PDB entry 8CTL | electron microscopy, 3.10 A resolution | chains D and C of the 4 polymer chains in the assembly

# Chain D
Protein: IscB
Organism: synthetic construct
Chain sequence (496 residues; each row starts with the number of its first residue; numbering starts at 0):
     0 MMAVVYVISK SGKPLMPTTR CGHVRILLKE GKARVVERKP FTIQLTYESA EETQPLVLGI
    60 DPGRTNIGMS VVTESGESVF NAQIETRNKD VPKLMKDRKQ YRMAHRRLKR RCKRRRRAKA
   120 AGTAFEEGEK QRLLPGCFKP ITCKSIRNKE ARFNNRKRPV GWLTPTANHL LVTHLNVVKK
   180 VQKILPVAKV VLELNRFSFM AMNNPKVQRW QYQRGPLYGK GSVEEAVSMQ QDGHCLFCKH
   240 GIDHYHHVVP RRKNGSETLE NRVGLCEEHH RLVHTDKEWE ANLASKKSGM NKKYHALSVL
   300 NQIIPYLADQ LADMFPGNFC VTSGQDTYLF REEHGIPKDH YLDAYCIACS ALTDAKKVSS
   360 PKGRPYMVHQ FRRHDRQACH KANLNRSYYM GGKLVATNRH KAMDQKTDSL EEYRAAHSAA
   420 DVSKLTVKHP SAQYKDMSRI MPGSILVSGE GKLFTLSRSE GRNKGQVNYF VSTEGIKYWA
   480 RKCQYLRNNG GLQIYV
Not modelled in the structure: 0, 200-292, 495

# Chain C
Molecule: 222-nt RNA strand
Sequence (222 nucleotides; each row starts with the number of its first residue):
     1 AAAAGAGUGA ACGAGAGGCU CUUCCAACUU UAUGGUUGCG ACCGUAGGUU GAAAGAGCAC
    61 AGGCUGAGAC AUUCGUAAGG CCGAAAGACC GGACGCACCC UGGGAUUUCC CCAGUCCCCG
   121 GAACUGCAUA GCGGAUGCCA GUUGAUGGAG CAAUCUAUCA GAUAAGCCAG GGGGAACAAU
   181 CACCUCUCUG UAUCAGAGAG AGUUUUACAA AAGGAGGAAC GG
Not modelled in the structure: 31-45, 147-155, 209-222

# Chain D / chain C interface
Residue-residue contacts (224; chain D residue first):
  Met1(D) with C183(C), sugar contact; C184(C), sugar contact; G202(C), base contact
  Ala2(D) with C183(C), sugar contact
  Val4(D) with A182(C), base contact
  Met15(D) with U206(C), base contact
  Pro16(D) with U206(C), base contact
  Thr17(D) with U206(C), hydrogen bond to the base
  Arg19(D) with G202(C), sugar contact; U204(C), sugar contact; U205(C), salt bridge to the phosphate; U206(C), hydrogen bond to the sugar
  Cys20(D) with A182(C), base contact; C183(C), hydrogen bond to the base; G202(C), base contact
  Gly21(D) with G202(C), base contact
  His22(D) with U204(C), phosphate contact; U205(C), salt bridge to the phosphate
  Arg24(D) with A182(C), base contact; G200(C), sugar contact; A201(C), salt bridge to the phosphate
  Ile25(D) with A201(C), base contact
  Leu27(D) with C181(C), base contact
  Lys28(D) with G200(C), salt bridge to the phosphate; A201(C), salt bridge to the phosphate
  Val34(D) with U180(C), base contact
  Val35(D) with U180(C), base contact
  Glu36(D) with U180(C), base contact
  Arg37(D) with U180(C), hydrogen bond to the sugar; C181(C), salt bridge to the phosphate
  Phe40(D) with A182(C), base contact
  Tyr46(D) with U206(C), phosphate contact
  Ser48(D) with U206(C), phosphate contact
  Glu51(D) with U206(C), sugar contact; A207(C), phosphate contact
  Gln53(D) with A207(C), base contact
  Arg63(D) with U8(C), salt bridge to the phosphate
  Arg86(D) with G172(C), salt bridge to the phosphate; G173(C), salt bridge to the phosphate
  Pro91(D) with G9(C), phosphate contact
  Leu93(D) with G172(C), phosphate contact
  Met94(D) with G9(C), phosphate contact; A10(C), phosphate contact; G171(C), sugar contact
  Arg97(D) with A10(C), salt bridge to the phosphate; A113(C), hydrogen bond to the base; A169(C), salt bridge to the phosphate; G170(C), salt bridge to the phosphate; G171(C), sugar contact
  Lys98(D) with A10(C), phosphate contact; A11(C), phosphate contact
  Tyr100(D) with G170(C), stacking on the base
  Arg101(D) with A10(C), salt bridge to the phosphate; A11(C), salt bridge to the phosphate
  Met102(D) with A11(C), phosphate contact; C12(C), phosphate contact
  His104(D) with C60(C), salt bridge to the phosphate; G170(C), hydrogen bond to the base
  Arg105(D) with A11(C), salt bridge to the phosphate; C12(C), salt bridge to the phosphate; U115(C), sugar contact; C168(C), salt bridge to the phosphate; A169(C), salt bridge to the phosphate
  Arg106(D) with A14(C), sugar contact; G15(C), salt bridge to the phosphate
  Leu107(D) with A59(C), base contact
  Lys108(D) with A59(C), salt bridge to the phosphate; C60(C), salt bridge to the phosphate; A169(C), base contact
  Arg109(D) with C12(C), salt bridge to the phosphate; G166(C), phosphate contact; C167(C), salt bridge to the phosphate; C168(C), salt bridge to the phosphate
  Arg110(D) with G13(C), salt bridge to the phosphate; A14(C), salt bridge to the phosphate
  Lys112(D) with C58(C), salt bridge to the phosphate; A59(C), salt bridge to the phosphate
  Arg113(D) with A69(C), sugar contact; A165(C), base contact; G166(C), salt bridge to the phosphate; C167(C), salt bridge to the phosphate
  Arg114(D) with A14(C), salt bridge to the phosphate; G15(C), salt bridge to the phosphate
  Arg115(D) with G57(C), phosphate contact; C58(C), salt bridge to the phosphate
  Arg116(D) with G57(C), salt bridge to the phosphate; C58(C), salt bridge to the phosphate; A165(C), base contact
  Ala117(D) with A165(C), base contact
  Ala120(D) with C138(C), sugar contact
  Thr122(D) with C70(C), hydrogen bond to the sugar; A71(C), sugar contact; G137(C), base contact; A165(C), hydrogen bond to the base
  Arg131(D) with A130(C), salt bridge to the phosphate; G131(C), salt bridge to the phosphate
  Leu132(D) with U129(C), base contact
  Pro134(D) with C127(C), phosphate contact; A128(C), phosphate contact; A130(C), sugar contact
  Thr141(D) with G13(C), hydrogen bond to the sugar; A14(C), phosphate contact
  Cys142(D) with A14(C), phosphate contact
  Lys143(D) with A14(C), hydrogen bond to the phosphate; G15(C), phosphate contact
  Ile145(D) with C70(C), phosphate contact
  Arg146(D) with C70(C), phosphate contact; A71(C), salt bridge to the phosphate
  Asn147(D) with C12(C), hydrogen bond to the sugar; G13(C), sugar contact
  Lys148(D) with C12(C), sugar contact; G13(C), hydrogen bond to the phosphate; C167(C), salt bridge to the phosphate
  Glu149(D) with A11(C), sugar contact; C12(C), sugar contact; G131(C), sugar contact
  Ala150(D) with A11(C), sugar contact; C12(C), sugar contact; C98(C), hydrogen bond to the base
  Arg151(D) with A11(C), hydrogen bond to the sugar; C98(C), base contact; C116(C), salt bridge to the phosphate; C117(C), salt bridge to the phosphate
  Phe152(D) with A10(C), base contact; A11(C), base contact; C98(C), hydrogen bond to the base
  Asn153(D) with C98(C), hydrogen bond to the base; G126(C), sugar contact
  Asn154(D) with C98(C), hydrogen bond to the sugar; C99(C), hydrogen bond to the sugar; U125(C), hydrogen bond to the sugar; G126(C), sugar contact
  Arg155(D) with A10(C), hydrogen bond to the sugar; C98(C), hydrogen bond to the base; C99(C), phosphate contact; U115(C), salt bridge to the phosphate; C116(C), salt bridge to the phosphate
  Lys156(D) with C99(C), hydrogen bond to the phosphate; U125(C), hydrogen bond to the sugar
  Arg157(D) with G9(C), hydrogen bond to the base
  Trp161(D) with G9(C), sugar contact; G114(C), hydrogen bond to the phosphate
  Thr163(D) with G7(C), base contact; U8(C), sugar contact; G9(C), phosphate contact
  Pro164(D) with G9(C), phosphate contact
  Thr165(D) with G9(C), hydrogen bond to the phosphate
  His168(D) with G172(C), phosphate contact; G173(C), salt bridge to the phosphate
  Val171(D) with G173(C), sugar contact
  Asn175(D) with G173(C), phosphate contact; G174(C), hydrogen bond to the phosphate
  Lys182(D) with A175(C), salt bridge to the phosphate
  Phe198(D) with G5(C), hydrogen bond to the sugar; A6(C), sugar contact
  His294(D) with A6(C), phosphate contact; G7(C), salt bridge to the phosphate
  Ser297(D) with A6(C), hydrogen bond to the sugar; G7(C), sugar contact
  Gln301(D) with G7(C), hydrogen bond to the base
  Arg371(D) with G171(C), salt bridge to the phosphate; G172(C), salt bridge to the phosphate; G173(C), phosphate contact
  Arg372(D) with G173(C), sugar contact; G174(C), salt bridge to the phosphate; A175(C), hydrogen bond to the base
  His373(D) with G172(C), phosphate contact; G173(C), hydrogen bond to the base
  Arg375(D) with C60(C), hydrogen bond to the base; G170(C), sugar contact; G171(C), hydrogen bond to the base; G172(C), hydrogen bond to the base
  Gln376(D) with G170(C), hydrogen bond to the base; G171(C), phosphate contact
  Ala377(D) with C60(C), base contact
  Cys378(D) with C60(C), base contact; G170(C), base contact
  Leu383(D) with G17(C), base contact
  Arg385(D) with C19(C), salt bridge to the phosphate; G51(C), salt bridge to the phosphate
  Tyr387(D) with U50(C), phosphate contact; G51(C), hydrogen bond to the phosphate
  Asn397(D) with G17(C), hydrogen bond to the sugar; G18(C), sugar contact
  Arg398(D) with G18(C), salt bridge to the phosphate; C19(C), salt bridge to the phosphate; A52(C), salt bridge to the phosphate
  His399(D) with G17(C), phosphate contact; A52(C), salt bridge to the phosphate
  Lys400(D) with A16(C), hydrogen bond to the sugar; G17(C), phosphate contact
  Ala401(D) with A16(C), sugar contact; G17(C), sugar contact
  Met402(D) with G15(C), base contact; A16(C), hydrogen bond to the base
  Leu409(D) with G51(C), phosphate contact; A52(C), phosphate contact
  Arg413(D) with G51(C), sugar contact; A52(C), sugar contact
  Ala418(D) with A27(C), hydrogen bond to the sugar
  Ala419(D) with A27(C), sugar contact; C28(C), sugar contact
  Val421(D) with U50(C), hydrogen bond to the sugar; G51(C), sugar contact
  Ser422(D) with A27(C), hydrogen bond to the sugar; C28(C), hydrogen bond to the sugar
  Leu424(D) with U50(C), sugar contact
  Val426(D) with U50(C), phosphate contact
  His428(D) with G18(C), hydrogen bond to the phosphate; C19(C), salt bridge to the phosphate
  Tyr433(D) with C60(C), hydrogen bond to the sugar; A61(C), sugar contact
  Met436(D) with A61(C), base contact
  Leu452(D) with U180(C), sugar contact; C181(C), phosphate contact
  Gln483(D) with A179(C), hydrogen bond to the base
  Leu485(D) with A178(C), base contact
  Arg486(D) with C177(C), base contact; A178(C), hydrogen bond to the base
  Asn487(D) with A176(C), base contact; C177(C), hydrogen bond to the base
  Asn488(D) with A176(C), hydrogen bond to the base
  Gly489(D) with G174(C), phosphate contact
  Gly490(D) with G174(C), phosphate contact
Also at the interface, not in a pair above, chain D (132 interface residues in all): Thr18, Val23, Val90, Asp96, Ala119, Ala123, Phe124, Ile140, Asn167, Ser197, Met199, Val298, Gln369, Phe370, Lys423, Ile444, Val446, Leu491
Also at the interface, not in a pair above, chain C (73 interface residues in all): U49, C111

# Overview
132 residues of chain D and 73 residues of chain C are in contact; the contacts include 50 hydrogen bonds, 57
salt bridges and 1 aromatic stacking contact. Polar pairs include Thr17(D)-U206(C), Cys20(D)-C183(C) and
Arg97(D)-A113(C).
Chain D is IscB (synthetic construct) and chain C is a 222-nt RNA strand; the structure, IscB and wRNA bound
to Target DNA (locked state), was determined by electron microscopy, deposited together with 7UTN and 8CSZ.
